Entry 3LKQ (X-ray diffraction, 1.80 A resolution); this record covers chains A and B of the 3 polymer chains in the assembly.

== Chain A ==
Name: HLA class I histocompatibility antigen, B-35 alpha chain
From: Homo sapiens
Reference sequence: P30685 (1B35_HUMAN); residues 1-276 here correspond to UniProt positions 25-300 (UniProt number = residue number + 24)
Chain sequence (276 residues; each row starts with the number of its first residue):
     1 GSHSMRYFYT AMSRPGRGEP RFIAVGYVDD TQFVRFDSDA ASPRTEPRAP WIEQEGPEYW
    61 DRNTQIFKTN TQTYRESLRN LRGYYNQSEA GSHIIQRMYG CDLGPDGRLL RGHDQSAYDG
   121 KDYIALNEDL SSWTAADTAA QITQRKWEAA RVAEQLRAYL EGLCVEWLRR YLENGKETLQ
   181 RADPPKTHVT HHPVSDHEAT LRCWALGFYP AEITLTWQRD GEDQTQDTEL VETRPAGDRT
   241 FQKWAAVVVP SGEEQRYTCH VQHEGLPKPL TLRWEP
Cystine bridges: Cys101-Cys164, Cys203-Cys259

== Chain B ==
Name: Beta-2-microglobulin
From: Homo sapiens
Reference sequence: P61769 (B2MG_HUMAN); residues 1-99 here correspond to UniProt positions 21-119 (UniProt number = residue number + 20)
Chain sequence (100 residues; row label = number of the first residue in the row; numbering starts at 0):
     0 MIQRTPKIQV YSRHPAENGK SNFLNCYVSG FHPSDIEVDL LKNGERIEKV EHSDLSFSKD
    60 WSFYLLYYTE FTPTEKDEYA CRVNHVTLSQ PKIVKWDRDM
Cystine bridges: Cys25-Cys80
Sequence notes: initiating methionine (0)
Curated features (UniProtKB/Swiss-Prot):
  - modified residue: Gln2 (Pyrrolidone carboxylic acid)
  - glycosylation: Ile1 (N-linked (Glc) (glycation) isoleucine), Lys19 (N-linked (Glc) (glycation) lysine), Lys41 (N-linked (Glc) (glycation) lysine), Lys48 (N-linked (Glc) (glycation) lysine), Lys58 (N-linked (Glc) (glycation) lysine), Lys91 (N-linked (Glc) (glycation) lysine), Lys94 (N-linked (Glc) (glycation) lysine)

== How chain A and chain B interact ==
Residue-residue contacts - 58 pairs, chain A then chain B:
  Phe8(A) with Ser55(B); Phe56(B)
  Tyr9(A) with Phe56(B)
  Thr10(A) with Phe56(B); Phe62(B)
  Met12(A) with Ser33(B); Asp34(B)
  Arg17(A) with Asp34(B), salt bridge
  Ile23(A) with Leu54(B), hydrophobic
  Val25(A) with Asp53(B); Leu54(B); Ser55(B)
  Tyr27(A) with Ser55(B); Tyr63(B), hydrogen bond
  Gln32(A) with Asp53(B), hydrogen bond
  Arg35(A) with Asp53(B), salt bridge
  Arg48(A) with Asp53(B), salt bridge
  Ile94(A) with Pro32(B), hydrophobic; Ser33(B)
  Gln96(A) with His31(B), hydrogen bond; Phe56(B); Trp60(B), hydrogen bond (side chain-backbone); Phe62(B)
  Arg97(A) with Phe56(B)
  Met98(A) with Phe56(B), hydrophobic; Trp60(B), hydrophobic
  Gln115(A) with Trp60(B)
  Ser116(A) with Trp60(B)
  Ala117(A) with Trp60(B)
  Asp119(A) with His31(B)
  Gly120(A) with Arg3(B), hydrogen bond (backbone-side chain); His31(B); Trp60(B)
  Asp122(A) with Trp60(B), hydrogen bond
  His192(A) with Asp98(B), salt bridge
  Arg202(A) with Asp98(B), hydrogen bond (side chain-backbone); Met99(B)
  Trp204(A) with Asp98(B); Met99(B)
  Val231(A) with Gln8(B)
  Glu232(A) with Lys6(B), salt bridge; Gln8(B), hydrogen bond (backbone-side chain); Tyr26(B); Ser28(B), hydrogen bond
  Arg234(A) with Gln8(B), hydrogen bond; Tyr10(B); Met99(B), hydrogen bond (side chain-backbone)
  Pro235(A) with Tyr10(B), hydrogen bond (backbone-side chain); Asn24(B); Tyr26(B)
  Ala236(A) with Arg12(B), hydrogen bond (backbone-side chain); Asn24(B)
  Gly237(A) with Arg12(B); Leu65(B)
  Gln242(A) with Tyr10(B); Ser11(B); Arg12(B)
  Trp244(A) with Met99(B), hydrogen bond (side chain-backbone)
Interface residues without a listed pair, chain A (37 interface residues in all): Arg21, Ser92, Leu206, Thr233, Asp238
Interface residues without a listed pair, chain B (30 interface residues in all): Met0, Ile1, His13, Pro14, Ser57, Lys58, Arg97

== Summary ==
37 residues of chain A face 30 of chain B across their interface, with 14 hydrogen bonds and 5 salt bridges.
Polar pairs include Arg17(A)-Asp34(B), Arg35(A)-Asp53(B) and Arg48(A)-Asp53(B).
Chain A is HLA class I histocompatibility antigen, B-35 alpha chain and chain B is Beta-2-microglobulin, both
from Homo sapiens; the structure, Crystal Structure of HLA B*3501 in complex with influenza NP418 epitope from
1977 strain, was determined by X-ray diffraction, deposited together with 3LKN, 3LKO, 3LKP, 3LKR and 3LKS.
